4RVE - chains E and A of the 4 polymer chains in the assembly; structure by X-ray diffraction, 3.00 A resolution.

== Chain E ==
Molecule: 10-nt DNA strand
Sequence (10 nucleotides; row label = number of the first residue in the row):
     1 GGGATATCCC

== Chain A ==
Molecule: Protein (eco rv (e.c.3.1.21.4))
Source organism: Escherichia coli
UniProt: P04390 (T2E5_ECOLI); residues 2-245 here correspond to UniProt positions 1-244 (UniProt number = residue number - 1)
Chain sequence (244 residues; each row starts with the number of its first residue):
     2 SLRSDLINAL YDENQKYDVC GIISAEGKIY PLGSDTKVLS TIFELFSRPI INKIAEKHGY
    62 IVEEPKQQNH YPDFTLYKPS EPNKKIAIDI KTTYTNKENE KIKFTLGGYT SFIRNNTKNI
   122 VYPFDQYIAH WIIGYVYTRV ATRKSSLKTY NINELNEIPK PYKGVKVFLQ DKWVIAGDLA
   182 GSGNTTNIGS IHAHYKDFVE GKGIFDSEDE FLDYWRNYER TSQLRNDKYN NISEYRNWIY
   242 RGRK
Not modelled in the structure: 242-245
Reported in the primary citation:
  - catalytic residues: Asp74, Asp90
  - catalytic residues: Lys92 (proposed by the authors, not directly observed)
  - binding site for the 10-nt DNA strand (chain E): Gly182 to Thr186

== How chain E and chain A interact ==
Contacting residue pairs (31; chain E residue first):
  DG3(E) - Lys119(A)  hydrogen bond to the phosphate
  DA4(E) - Asn70(A)  hydrogen bond to the base
  DA4(E) - Thr111(A)  hydrogen bond to the phosphate
  DA4(E) - Ser112(A)  phosphate contact
  DA4(E) - Lys119(A)  salt bridge to the phosphate
  DA4(E) - Asn120(A)  sugar contact
  DT5(E) - Gln69(A)  sugar contact
  DT5(E) - Asn70(A)  sugar contact
  DT5(E) - Gly108(A)  phosphate contact
  DT5(E) - Gly109(A)  hydrogen bond to the phosphate
  DT5(E) - Thr186(A)  base contact
  DT5(E) - Asn188(A)  hydrogen bond to the phosphate
  DA6(E) - Lys38(A)  base contact
  DA6(E) - Ser41(A)  hydrogen bond to the phosphate
  DA6(E) - Asp74(A)  phosphate contact
  DA6(E) - Lys92(A)  salt bridge to the phosphate
  DT7(E) - Thr37(A)  sugar contact
  DT7(E) - Ser41(A)  phosphate contact
  DT7(E) - Lys92(A)  salt bridge to the phosphate
  DT7(E) - Thr93(A)  hydrogen bond to the phosphate
  DT7(E) - Thr106(A)  base contact
  DT7(E) - Thr186(A)  hydrogen bond to the base
  DT7(E) - Asn188(A)  base contact
  DC8(E) - Thr37(A)  sugar contact
  DC8(E) - Thr93(A)  phosphate contact
  DC8(E) - Thr94(A)  hydrogen bond to the phosphate
  DC8(E) - Tyr95(A)  phosphate contact
  DC8(E) - Gly182(A)  hydrogen bond to the base
  DC8(E) - Ser183(A)  base contact
  DC9(E) - Tyr95(A)  hydrogen bond to the phosphate
  DC9(E) - Arg140(A)  salt bridge to the phosphate
Interface residues without a listed pair, chain A (26 interface residues in all): His71, Asp90, Ile91, Lys104

== Summary ==
The interface between chain E and chain A involves 7 residues on one side and 26 on the other, with 11
hydrogen bonds and 4 salt bridges. Among the polar pairs are DA4(E)-Asn70(A), DT7(E)-Thr186(A) and
DC8(E)-Gly182(A). From the paper: catalytic residues Asp74(A), Asp90(A) and Lys92(A); a binding site for the
10-nt DNA strand (chain E) at Gly182(A).
Here chain E is a 10-nt DNA strand and chain A is Protein (eco rv (e.c.3.1.21.4)) (Escherichia coli). Entry
4RVE (The crystal structure of ecorv endonuclease and of its complexes with cognate and non-cognate DNA
segments) was determined by X-ray diffraction together with 2RVE from the same study.
